PDB entry 5ANB | electron microscopy, 4.10 A resolution (low resolution: residue-level contacts below are approximate; hydrogen-bond / salt-bridge calls are withheld) | chains D and N of the 12 polymer chains in the assembly

== Chain D ==
Molecule: 60S ribosomal protein L12
Source organism: Dictyostelium discoideum
UniProtKB: Q54J50 (RL12_DICDI); numbering as in UniProt (aligned over 1-166)
Sequence (166 residues; numbered 1 to 166; the number before each row is that of its first residue):
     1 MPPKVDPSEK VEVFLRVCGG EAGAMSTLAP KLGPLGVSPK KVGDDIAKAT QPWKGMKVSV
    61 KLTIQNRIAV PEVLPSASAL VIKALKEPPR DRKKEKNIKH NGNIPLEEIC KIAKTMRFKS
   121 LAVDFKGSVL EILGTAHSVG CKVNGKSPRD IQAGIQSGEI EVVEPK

== Chain N ==
Molecule: 26S ribosomal RNA
Source organism: Dictyostelium discoideum
Sequence (3741 nucleotides; row label = number of the first residue in the row):
     1 UCCGCCUCAC CUUUGUAAGA UUACCCGCUG AACUUAAGCA UAUCAGUAAG CGGAGGAAAA
    61 GAAACUAACU AGGAUUCCGU CAGUAACGGC GAGUGAAGAC GGAAUAGCCC AAGGUUCAAA
   121 CCUGGAUCUC UUCGAGGUUA GGUGAUGUGA CCUAUGGACU GAUGGAGCCC GCUGUUGUGA
   181 CUGCUAAUUC CGUUUGGAAU UUCGAGUCGU AGAAGGUGAU AACCCUGUUC GCAGUAUCAC
   241 AACAGUUGGA CUUUGCCAUU AGCUCCACGA GUAGGAAUGU CUGAAAUUGC AUUCUGAAUG
   301 GGUGAUAAGA UUCAUCCAAG GCUAAAUAUA UGUUAGGAGA UCGAUAGCAU ACAAGUACCG
   361 UGAGGGAAAG GUGAAAAGAA CUUUGAAAAA AGGUUUAAAA GUAUUUGACA CCGUUUAUGU
   421 GGAAGCGUUU ACUUGGACCC CGAUUAAUGA CGUCGGUUUA GCUCUAAUUC UUAGGUGGCC
   481 AAAGUAGAGU GUUACGUGCU GAUCAAAAGG UAACGGACAU UUGAUUCAUU GGUUAUCGAC
   541 GAGGAAGGUA CUCUAAAUCG GCCAGUUACU AACGGGUGAG AUCUGAUGUU UAUAAAAUGG
   601 GGGAUGAGGC UUAUCGGCUU GCUGGUGGCU CGCUCUCAAU AAUGGAUAUU GGGUUUCAUC
   661 AAGAGUGCAA AAUGGUGGCA AUUCACUAUU AGUGGUUAUU AAUUUUGUUU GCGUGGCUUG
   721 GCCUUGUCUA CAGGUUAUCU UCGGAUGGCU UGUAGCUUUG UUGAACGCGU GGGCUUAAUG
   781 UUGUGAUUCU AGUAGCGUUA CCAUAUCGUU AGAGUGGGUU CAAUAAAUGU CCCGUCUUGA
   841 AACACGGAUC AAGGAGGCCG UUUUGUGUGC GAGUGUAAGA GUAAUUAAAA CUCUGACGCG
   901 UAUUGAAAGA AAGAAUACUC CAAAAGAUCG UAACUACGGU UACCUUCUGU AAGGAGUGCC
   961 CGAAUCAUGA GAACUCUGUU UCGAAAGGAU UUGCGGUUGA GCACCUAGAA UGGGACCCGA
  1021 AAGGUUGUGA ACUAUGCCUG AGGAAGGCGA AGUCAGGGGA AACUCUGAUG GAGGCUUGUC
  1081 GCAAUGCUGA CGUGCAAAUC GCUUGUCUAA CUUGGGUAUA GGGGCGAAAG ACUAAUCGAA
  1141 CAACCUAGUA GCUGGUUCCU UCCGAAGUUU CCCUCAGGAU AGCUGGAGCA GUAUUCUAGU
  1201 UCCAUCUUGU AAAGACAAUG AUUAGCAGUU UCGGGGGCGU AAUGCUCUCA GCUGAUUCUC
  1261 AAACUCUGAA CGGGUGGGUA UCAUUUUAAU UCACUUAAUU GGAUUUUAAA AUUAAAUUGC
  1321 ACAUGUGCAA UGAAAAAUAG GAGCUCUUAG UGGGCCAUUU UUGGUAAGCA GAACUGGCGA
  1381 UGUGGGUUGA ACCAAAUAUU GGGAUAAGAC GUCUAACAUU CACUAAUAGA UACCACAAAA
  1441 GGUGUUAGUU CAUUAAGACA GCAGGACGGU GGCCAUGGAA GUCGGUAUCC GCUAAGGAGU
  1501 GUGUAACAAC UCACCUGCCA AAUGGACUAG CCCUGAAAAU GGAUGACGCU AGCAGUGGAU
  1561 GGUCGAUGCC CAAUCGUUAA AAGAAGUGAU AAUACUUUUA ACGUGUAGGA AGGCGUGAAG
  1621 GUAACGUAGA AGCUUGAAUG UGAAUUCGAG UGGAGUUGUC UUUAGUGCAG AUCUUGAUGG
  1681 UAGUAGCAAA UAUUCAAAAG AAUUUACUUU GAAGGCCGAA GUGGGGAAGG GUUCCAUAAC
  1741 AAUGGAAUUC ACUUAUGGGU GAGUCGAUCC UAAGGUUUGG GUUAACUCUC UCUAAUAAGG
  1801 UUACUAGGUC AUUGGAUCGA AAGUGAAGGU GGCUUUAACA CUAGUGACUU UAUAGGCCGA
  1861 AAGGGAAGCG GGUUAAAAUU CCUGCACCAU CGAAUGGGAU AUUAGGGUAA CCGAUCGUAA
  1921 UCCGGGACAU CAAUUGGCGG UCGAGGAAGA GUUAUCUUUU CUUGUUAACA UUGUCUUGGG
  1981 GUCCUCCGAA UCAGGUCAAC UGGAGACGAG GAUUCAUCGC ACAAUGGAAG AGCACAGUCC
  2041 UUUGGAUUGG GUCUCGCAUC CGCUAAAUGG UCCUUGAAAA CCGGAUUAUG GUAUUUAAUC
  2101 CUAUUUGGUG UUCGUACCAA UAACCACAUC AGGUCUCCAA GGUGAAUAGC CUCUGGUCAA
  2161 AUGUAUUAAU GUAGAUAAGG GAAGUCGGCA AAACCGAUCU GUAACUUCGG GAUAAGGAUU
  2221 GGCUCUAAAG GCUGGUGGAG UGGACAUAUU GGAGUUUGCU AUUUGUUUUU UACUUUUAGG
  2281 AUGGGCAACU GUUUUGAAGG UUUAAGAUGG GUGGUAAUUC UUUCCAAUGU GAGGGCUUGC
  2341 UCGUUCUGCU UUACGAUUAA CAGCUAAUUU AGAACUGUGA CGAUCACCGG GAAUCCAACU
  2401 GUUUAAUUAA AACAAAGCAU UGCGAUAAGC UUAAAAGCUU UUGACGCAAU GUGAUUUCUG
  2461 CCCAGUGCUC UGAAUGUCAA AGUGAAGAGA UUCAACCUAG CACGGGUAAA CGGCGGGAGU
  2521 AACUAUGACU CUCUUAAGGU AGCCAAAUGC CUCGUCAUCU AAUUAGUGAC GCGCAUGAAU
  2581 GGAUCAAUGA GAUUCCCACU GUCCCUAACU ACUAUACAGC GAAACCACUG CAAGGGGAAC
  2641 GGGCCUUGCA AAAACAGCGG GGAAAGAAGA CCCUGUUGAG CUUGACUCUA GUCUGAUAUU
  2701 GCAUAGUGAC CUAAAAGGUG UAGAAUAGGU GGGAGGGGCA ACCCGACGGU GAAAUACCAC
  2761 CCCUUUUGGC GUUACUUUGC UAACUUGGAA UAACAGUACC UCAUAAUUCA UUUUAUGAUG
  2821 GUUUUGGUGA AUAAGCGGAU CAACCACGGG UGAAAUCUGU GCAAAUUGGG CAACUGAUUU
  2881 GUAUAGCAAA GUAGUCCCUC UGGUCCCGUA UUAUGUCGAC CAAGAACAGU UUCAGGUGGG
  2941 GAGUUUGGCU GGGGCGGCAC AUUUGUUAAA AGAUAACGCA AGUGUCCAAA GGCAGGCUCA
  3001 GUGAGAACAG AAAUCUCACG UAGAGUAAAA GGGCAAAAGC CUGCUUGAUU CUGAUUUUCA
  3061 GUACUAAUCG GAACUGGGAA ACCAGGGCCU AUCGAUCCUU UAUGUGCUUA AAUCUUAACC
  3121 CUAGAGGUGU CAGAAAAGUU ACCACAGGGA UAACUGGCUU GUGGCAGCCA AGCGCUCAUA
  3181 GCGACGCUGC UUUUUGAUCC UUCGAUGUCG GCUCUUCUUA UCAUUGUGAA GCAGAAUUCA
  3241 CAAAGUGUUG GAUUGUUCAC CCACUAACAA GGAACGUGAG CUGGGUUUAG ACCGUCGUGA
  3301 GACAGGUUAG UUUUACCCUA CUGUUGUCAA UUGUUUGCGU AAUAGUAGCA UGAUUUAGUA
  3361 CGAGAGGAAC UGUCAUGCCG GAUCACUGGU CUGUAGGUUU AUUUGACAAA AUAGUGACCU
  3421 GCCGCUACCA UCCGUUGGAU AAUGGCUGAA CGCCUCUAAG UCAGAAUCCA UUCUAGAAAC
  3481 GCAAACCAAA UGCUUUAGAG UGUGAAUGUU GUAGGUAACA UUAGGUUGUU GGUGGGGGAC
  3541 CACUUUCAAC UUUAAACCAU AUGAUUAAUC GCUGUUACAC UGCAGUUUCC UUCCGGUUAU
  3601 UGUGGUGGGU GGCUAAAUUC UAAUUUAUAU CCUCGUUCCG CUCAACUCUU CGAUUGUAGA
  3661 CGACUAUCAA AUGAACUAGG UGCUGUAAGC UUCCGAGUAG CGUUCAGUUA CGAGGGGUUG
  3721 AGGCUUUUCC AUUAGUUCUU U
Disordered / not traced: 1-1220, 1271-1355, 1603-2391, 2701-2924, 3481-3741
Construct notes: conflict C3119 (G in FR733594.)

== How chain D and chain N interact ==
Contacting residue pairs (77):
  Leu15(D) - G1471(N)
  Leu15(D) - A1480(N)
  Arg16(D) - G1471(N)
  Arg16(D) - G1478(N)
  Arg16(D) - A1505(N)
  Arg16(D) - A1506(N)
  Val17(D) - G1471(N)
  Val17(D) - G1478(N)
  Val17(D) - A1479(N)
  Cys18(D) - G1477(N)
  Cys18(D) - G1478(N)
  Gly19(D) - U1476(N)
  Gly19(D) - G1477(N)
  Met25(D) - G1477(N)
  Met25(D) - G1478(N)
  Pro30(D) - A1505(N)
  Pro30(D) - A1506(N)
  Lys31(D) - A1505(N)
  Lys31(D) - A1506(N)
  Lys31(D) - C1507(N)
  Leu32(D) - A1505(N)
  Met56(D) - U1476(N)
  Lys57(D) - C1474(N)
  Lys57(D) - A1475(N)
  Lys57(D) - U1476(N)
  Val58(D) - C1473(N)
  Val58(D) - C1474(N)
  Val58(D) - A1475(N)
  Val58(D) - U1476(N)
  Val60(D) - G1471(N)
  Lys61(D) - G1471(N)
  Ala77(D) - U1470(N)
  Ser78(D) - U1470(N)
  Ala79(D) - C1473(N)
  Lys94(D) - A1475(N)
  Glu95(D) - A1475(N)
  Glu95(D) - U1476(N)
  Lys96(D) - A1475(N)
  Lys96(D) - G1477(N)
  Asn97(D) - C1474(N)
  Asn97(D) - A1475(N)
  Ile98(D) - C1474(N)
  Lys99(D) - C1473(N)
  Lys99(D) - C1474(N)
  His100(D) - C1473(N)
  His100(D) - G1485(N)
  Lys114(D) - G1469(N)
  Arg117(D) - G1469(N)
  Arg117(D) - U1470(N)
  Phe118(D) - G1468(N)
  Phe118(D) - G1469(N)
  Leu121(D) - G1468(N)
  Leu121(D) - G1491(N)
  Val123(D) - G1491(N)
  Val123(D) - C1492(N)
  Ser128(D) - G1491(N)
  Glu131(D) - C1490(N)
  Glu131(D) - G1491(N)
  Ile132(D) - G1468(N)
  Ile132(D) - G1469(N)
  Ile132(D) - C1490(N)
  Ile132(D) - G1491(N)
  Thr135(D) - C1489(N)
  Ala136(D) - G1469(N)
  Ala136(D) - C1489(N)
  Ala136(D) - A1498(N)
  Val139(D) - C1473(N)
  Arg149(D) - G1472(N)
  Arg149(D) - A1487(N)
  Arg149(D) - U1488(N)
  Arg149(D) - C1489(N)
  Arg149(D) - A1498(N)
  Asp150(D) - U1488(N)
  Asp150(D) - C1489(N)
  Ile151(D) - C1490(N)
  Ile155(D) - C1490(N)
  Ile155(D) - G1491(N)
Also at the interface, not in a pair above, chain D (48 interface residues in all): Gly20, Ala22, Ala29, Pro75, Lys83, Ala122, Leu133, His137, Pro148
Also at the interface, not in a pair above, chain N (26 interface residues in all): U1486, A1508

== Overview ==
48 residues of chain D face 26 of chain N across their interface.
Chain D is 60S ribosomal protein L12 and chain N is 26S ribosomal RNA, both from Dictyostelium discoideum; the
structure, Mechanism of eIF6 release from the nascent 60S ribosomal subunit, was determined by electron
microscopy, deposited together with 6QKL, 5AN9 and 5ANC.
